PDB entry 8KB2 | X-ray diffraction, 1.91 A resolution | chain A

Chain A:
Name: LPXTG-motif cell wall anchor domain protein
Organism: Ligilactobacillus ruminis ATCC 25644
UniProtKB: E7FRT5 (E7FRT5_9LACO); residue numbers follow UniProt; this construct covers 208-269, 272-295, 297-472
Chain sequence (265 residues; row label = number of the first residue in the row; note: 2 numbers in that range are skipped by the numbering (no residue carries them; nothing is unmodelled there)):
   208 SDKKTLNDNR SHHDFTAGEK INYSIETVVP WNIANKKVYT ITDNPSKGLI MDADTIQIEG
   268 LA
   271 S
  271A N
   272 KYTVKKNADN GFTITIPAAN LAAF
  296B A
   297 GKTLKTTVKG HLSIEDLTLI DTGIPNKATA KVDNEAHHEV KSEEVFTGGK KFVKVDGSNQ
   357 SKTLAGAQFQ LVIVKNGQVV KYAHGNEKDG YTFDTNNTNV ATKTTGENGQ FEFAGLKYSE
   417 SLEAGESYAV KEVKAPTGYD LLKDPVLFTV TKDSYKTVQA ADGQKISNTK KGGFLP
Metal / ion sites: Na+ site 1: Tyr230, Ile320, Glu339; Na+ site 2: Thr234, Leu300, Thr302

Summary:
Tyr230, Ile320 and Glu339 form the Na+ site 1. The Na+ site 2 is built by Thr234, Leu300 and Thr302.
Chain A is LPXTG-motif cell wall anchor domain protein (Ligilactobacillus ruminis ATCC 25644); the structure,
Crystal Structure of M- and C-Domains of the shaft pilin LrpA from Ligilactobacillus ruminis - iodide ..., was
determined by X-ray diffraction together with 8KCL, 8KG4, 8W5B and 8WB8 from the same study.
